PDB entry 5WWI | X-ray diffraction, 3.19 A resolution | chains A and E of the 3 polymer chains in the assembly

== Chain A ==
Name: HLA class I histocompatibility antigen, A-24 alpha chain
Organism: Homo sapiens
UniProtKB: P05534 (1A24_HUMAN); residues 1-274 here correspond to UniProt positions 25-298 (UniProt number = residue number + 24)
Sequence (274 residues; numbered 1 to 274; the number before each row is that of its first residue):
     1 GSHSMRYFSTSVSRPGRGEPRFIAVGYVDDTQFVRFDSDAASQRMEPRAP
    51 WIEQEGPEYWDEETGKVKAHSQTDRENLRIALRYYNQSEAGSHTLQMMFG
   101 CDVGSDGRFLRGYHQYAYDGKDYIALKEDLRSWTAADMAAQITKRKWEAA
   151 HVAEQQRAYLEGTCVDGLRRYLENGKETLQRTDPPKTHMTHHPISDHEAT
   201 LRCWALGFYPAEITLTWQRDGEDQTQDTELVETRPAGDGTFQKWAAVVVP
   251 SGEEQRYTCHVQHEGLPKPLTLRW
Cystine bridges: Cys101-Cys164, Cys203-Cys259

== Chain E ==
Name: Leu-tyr-lys-lys-leu-lys-arg-glu-met-thr-phe
Sequence (11 residues; numbered 1 to 11; the number before each row is that of its first residue):
     1 LYKKLKREMTF

== Interface between chain A and chain E ==
Contacting residue pairs - 41 pairs, chain A then chain E:
  Tyr7(A) with Leu1(E), hydrogen bond (side chain-backbone); Tyr2(E), hydrophobic
  Ser9(A) with Tyr2(E), hydrogen bond
  Glu63(A) with Leu1(E), hydrogen bond (side chain-backbone); Tyr2(E), hydrogen bond (side chain-backbone)
  Lys66(A) with Leu1(E); Tyr2(E), hydrogen bond (side chain-backbone); Lys3(E); Lys4(E)
  Val67(A) with Tyr2(E), hydrophobic
  Ala69(A) with Glu8(E)
  His70(A) with Tyr2(E), hydrogen bond; Lys3(E)
  Thr73(A) with Glu8(E); Met9(E); Thr10(E)
  Asn77(A) with Thr10(E); Phe11(E), hydrogen bond (side chain-backbone)
  Ile80(A) with Thr10(E); Phe11(E)
  Tyr84(A) with Phe11(E), hydrogen bond (side chain-backbone)
  Met97(A) with Lys3(E)
  Phe99(A) with Tyr2(E); Lys3(E)
  Tyr123(A) with Phe11(E), hydrophobic
  Thr143(A) with Phe11(E)
  Lys146(A) with Met9(E); Thr10(E), hydrogen bond (side chain-backbone); Phe11(E)
  Trp147(A) with Met9(E); Thr10(E), hydrogen bond (side chain-backbone); Phe11(E), hydrophobic
  Val152(A) with Met9(E), hydrophobic
  Gln155(A) with Leu5(E)
  Gln156(A) with Leu5(E)
  Tyr159(A) with Leu1(E), hydrogen bond (side chain-backbone); Tyr2(E); Lys3(E), hydrogen bond (side chain-backbone)
  Gly167(A) with Leu1(E)
  Arg170(A) with Leu1(E)
  Tyr171(A) with Leu1(E), hydrogen bond (side chain-backbone)
Other interface residues (no listed pair), chain A (34 interface residues in all): Met5, Phe22, Tyr59, Glu62, Glu76, Leu95, His114, Tyr116, Ala150, Thr163
Other interface residues (no listed pair), chain E (10 interface residues in all): Lys6

== In short ==
34 residues of chain A face 10 of chain E across their interface; the contacts include 13 hydrogen bonds.
Polar pairs include Tyr7(A)-Leu1(E), Ser9(A)-Tyr2(E) and Glu63(A)-Leu1(E).
Here chain A is HLA class I histocompatibility antigen, A-24 alpha chain (Homo sapiens) and chain E is
Leu-tyr-lys-lys-leu-lys-arg-glu-met-thr-phe. Entry 5WWI (Crystal Structure of HLA-A*2402 in complex with avian
influenza A(H7N9) virus-derived peptide H7-25 (data set 1)) was determined by X-ray diffraction.
